PDB entry 2X32 | X-ray diffraction, 1.55 A resolution | chain A

Chain A:
Protein: Cellulose-binding protein
Organism: Saccharophagus degradans
Notes: fragment: ycei-like domain, residues 199-371
UniProt: Q21LI5 (Q21LI5_SACD2); residues 1-173 here correspond to UniProt positions 199-371 (UniProt number = residue number + 198)
Sequence (179 residues; numbered -5 to 173; the number before each row is that of its first residue; numbers below 1 keep their minus sign (His-5 is residue -5)):
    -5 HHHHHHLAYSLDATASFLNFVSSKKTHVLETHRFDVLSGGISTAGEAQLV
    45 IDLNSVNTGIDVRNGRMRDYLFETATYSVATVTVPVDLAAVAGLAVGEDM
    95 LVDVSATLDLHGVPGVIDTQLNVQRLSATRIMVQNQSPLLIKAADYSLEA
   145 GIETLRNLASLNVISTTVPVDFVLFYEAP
Not modelled in the structure: -5 to -1
Small-molecule neighbours: octaprenyl pyrophosphate (OTP; (2E,6E,10E,14E,18E,22E,26E)-3,7,11,15,19,23,27,31-octamethyldotriaconta-2,6,10,14,18,22,26,30-octaenyl trihydrogen diphosphate): Leu12, Phe14, Ser16, Lys18, Lys19, Glu24, Phe28, Ile35, Ala41, Gln42, Leu43, Ile45, Leu47, Arg57, Met61, Leu65, Phe66, Val76, Val78, Val80, Val85, Ala100, Leu102, Leu104, Ile111, Thr113, Leu115, Val117, Ile125, Val127, Leu133, Ile135, Ala137, Leu142, Ile146, Leu149, Ala153, Leu155, Ile158, Ser159, Val162, Val164, Phe166, Leu168, Tyr170
What the authors report for this chain:
  - binding site for octaprenyl pyrophosphate: Lys18, Arg57, Arg60, Ala153
  - contacts within the chain: His105-Tyr140, Glu67-His105

In short:
Chain A binds octaprenyl pyrophosphate. From the paper: a binding site for octaprenyl pyrophosphate at Lys18,
Arg57 and Arg60 among others; contacts within the chain involving His105, Tyr140 and Glu67.
Chain A is Cellulose-binding protein (Saccharophagus degradans); the structure, Structure of a polyisoprenoid
binding domain from Saccharophagus degradans implicated in plant cell wall breakdown, was determined by X-ray
diffraction, deposited together with 2X34.
